Entry 6HVT (X-ray diffraction, 2.90 A resolution); this record covers chains C and D of the 28 polymer chains in the assembly.

== Chain C ==
Name: Proteasome subunit alpha type-4
Organism: Saccharomyces cerevisiae (strain ATCC 204508 / S288c)
Notes: EC 3.4.25.1
UniProtKB: P40303 (PSA4_YEAST); residues -1 to 252 here correspond to UniProt positions 1-254 (UniProt number = residue number + 2)
Sequence (254 residues; each row starts with the number of its first residue; numbers below 1 keep their minus sign (Met-1 is residue -1)):
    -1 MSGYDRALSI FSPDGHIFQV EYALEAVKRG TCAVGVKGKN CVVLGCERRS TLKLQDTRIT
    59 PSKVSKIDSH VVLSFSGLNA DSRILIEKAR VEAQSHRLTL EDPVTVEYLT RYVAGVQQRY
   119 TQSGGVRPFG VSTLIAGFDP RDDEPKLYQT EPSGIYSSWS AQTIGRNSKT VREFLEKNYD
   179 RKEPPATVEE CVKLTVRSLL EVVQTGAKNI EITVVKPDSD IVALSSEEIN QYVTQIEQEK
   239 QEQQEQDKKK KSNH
Disordered / not traced: -1 to 0, 241-252
UniProt features mapped onto this chain:
  - modified residue: Thr58 (Phosphothreonine)

== Chain D ==
Name: Proteasome subunit alpha type-5
Organism: Saccharomyces cerevisiae (strain ATCC 204508 / S288c)
Notes: EC 3.4.25.1
UniProtKB: P32379 (PSA5_YEAST); residues -7 to 252 here correspond to UniProt positions 1-260 (UniProt number = residue number + 8)
Sequence (260 residues; numbered -7 to 252; the number before each row is that of its first residue; numbers below 1 keep their minus sign (Met-7 is residue -7)):
    -7 MFLTRSEYDR GVSTFSPEGR LFQVEYSLEA IKLGSTAIGI ATKEGVVLGV EKRATSPLLE
    53 SDSIEKIVEI DRHIGCAMSG LTADARSMIE HARTAAVTHN LYYDEDINVE SLTQSVCDLA
   113 LRFGEGASGE ERLMSRPFGV ALLIAGHDAD DGYQLFHAEP SGTFYRYNAK AIGSGSEGAQ
   173 AELLNEWHSS LTLKEAELLV LKILKQVMEE KLDENNAQLS CITKQDGFKI YDNEKTAELI
   233 KELKEKEAAE SPEEADVEMS
Disordered / not traced: -7 to 0, 118-124, 243-252

== How chain C and chain D interact ==
Residue-residue contacts (62; chain C residue first):
  Asp3(C) - Glu117(D)
  Arg4(C) - Glu117(D)
  Ala5(C) - Val4(D)  hydrophobic
  Ala5(C) - Glu117(D)
  Ala5(C) - Ser127(D)
  Ser7(C) - Ser127(D)  hydrogen bond (backbone-side chain)
  Ser7(C) - Arg128(D)
  Ile8(C) - Gln15(D)
  Phe9(C) - Gln15(D)
  Phe9(C) - Tyr18(D)
  Phe9(C) - Ser19(D)
  Phe9(C) - Ala22(D)  hydrophobic
  Phe9(C) - Leu73(D)  hydrophobic
  Phe9(C) - Arg128(D)
  Phe9(C) - Pro129(D)
  Phe9(C) - Gly131(D)
  Ser10(C) - Tyr18(D)
  Pro11(C) - Tyr18(D)  hydrophobic
  Pro11(C) - Glu21(D)
  Asp12(C) - Glu21(D)
  Gly13(C) - Tyr18(D)
  Gly13(C) - Glu21(D)
  Gly13(C) - Ala22(D)
  His14(C) - Leu25(D)
  Ile15(C) - Leu73(D)  hydrophobic
  Ile15(C) - Arg128(D)
  Lys35(C) - Glu52(D)  salt bridge
  Gln116(C) - Ala75(D)
  Gln116(C) - Asp76(D)
  Thr119(C) - Arg128(D)  hydrogen bond (backbone-side chain)
  Gln120(C) - Met126(D)
  Gln120(C) - Ser127(D)  hydrogen bond (backbone-backbone)
  Gln120(C) - Arg128(D)
  Gln120(C) - Phe130(D)
  Ser121(C) - Ser127(D)
  Gly122(C) - Ser127(D)
  Ser151(C) - Ala75(D)
  Gly152(C) - Ala75(D)
  Ile153(C) - Thr74(D)
  Ile153(C) - Ala75(D)
  Ser155(C) - Leu51(D)
  Ser155(C) - Ser55(D)
  Ser156(C) - Leu51(D)
  Ser156(C) - Glu52(D)  hydrogen bond (backbone-backbone)
  Ser156(C) - Ser55(D)  hydrogen bond (backbone-side chain)
  Trp157(C) - Thr47(D)
  Trp157(C) - Ser48(D)
  Trp157(C) - Leu50(D)
  Trp157(C) - Leu51(D)
  Trp157(C) - Glu52(D)
  Ser158(C) - Leu50(D)  hydrogen bond (backbone-backbone)
  Ser158(C) - Glu52(D)  hydrogen bond
  Ala159(C) - Leu50(D)
  Leu173(C) - Leu50(D)  hydrophobic
  Glu174(C) - Ser48(D)  hydrogen bond
  Glu174(C) - Pro49(D)
  Glu174(C) - Leu50(D)
  Tyr177(C) - Leu50(D)  hydrophobic
  Arg179(C) - Pro49(D)  hydrogen bond (side chain-backbone)
  Arg179(C) - Leu50(D)  hydrogen bond (side chain-backbone)
  Arg179(C) - Leu51(D)  hydrogen bond (side chain-backbone)
  Arg179(C) - Glu52(D)
Other interface residues (no listed pair), chain C (31 interface residues in all): Arg170
Other interface residues (no listed pair), chain D (26 interface residues in all): Asp1

== In short ==
31 residues of chain C and 26 residues of chain D are in contact; the contacts include 11 hydrogen bonds and 1
salt bridge. Among the polar pairs are Lys35(C)-Glu52(D), Ser7(C)-Ser127(D) and Thr119(C)-Arg128(D).
Here chain C is Proteasome subunit alpha type-4 and chain D is Proteasome subunit alpha type-5, both from
Saccharomyces cerevisiae (strain ATCC 204508 / S288c). Entry 6HVT (Yeast 20S proteasome with human beta2i
(1-53) in complex with 20) was determined by X-ray diffraction (same publication as 6HTB, 6HTC, 6HTD, 6HTP,
6HTR, 6HUB and 30 further entries).
